1TZE - chains E and I; structure by X-ray diffraction, 2.10 A resolution.

== Chain E ==
Protein: Growth factor receptor-bound protein 2
From: Homo sapiens
Notes: fragment: sh2 domain residues 55 - 152
Reference sequence: P29354 (GRB2_HUMAN); residue numbers follow UniProt; this construct covers 55-152
Amino-acid sequence (98 residues; row label = number of the first residue in the row):
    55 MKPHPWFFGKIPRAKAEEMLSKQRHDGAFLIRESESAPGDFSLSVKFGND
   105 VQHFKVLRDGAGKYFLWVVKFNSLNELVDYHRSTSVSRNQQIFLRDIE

== Chain I ==
Protein: Phosphotyrosyl heptapeptide lys-pro-phe-ptyr-val-asn-val-NH2
Amino-acid sequence (8 residues; each row starts with the number of its first residue):
     1 KPFYVNVX
Modified positions: Tyr-4 (o-phosphotyrosine; PTR); NH2 (amino group) at position 8

== How chain E and chain I interact ==
Pairs across the interface - 21 pairs, chain E then chain I:
  Arg-67(E) with Pro-2(I); Phe-3(I), hydrogen bond (side chain-backbone); Tyr-4(I)
  Arg-86(E) with Tyr-4(I)
  Ser-88(E) with Tyr-4(I)
  Ser-90(E) with Pro-2(I); Tyr-4(I)
  Ser-96(E) with Tyr-4(I)
  Gln-106(E) with Val-5(I)
  His-107(E) with Tyr-4(I); Val-5(I), hydrogen bond (backbone-backbone)
  Phe-108(E) with Tyr-4(I); Val-5(I), hydrophobic; Asn-6(I)
  Lys-109(E) with Tyr-4(I); Asn-6(I), hydrogen bond (backbone-side chain); Val-7(I)
  Leu-111(E) with Asn-6(I)
  Leu-120(E) with Asn-6(I), hydrogen bond (backbone-side chain)
  Trp-121(E) with Val-5(I); Asn-6(I)
Also at the interface, not in a pair above, chain E (13 interface residues in all): Glu-89

== Summary ==
Chain E and chain I form an interface of 13 and 6 residues respectively, with 4 hydrogen bonds. Among the
polar pairs are Arg-67(E)/Phe-3(I), Lys-109(E)/Asn-6(I) and Leu-120(E)/Asn-6(I).
Here chain E is Growth factor receptor-bound protein 2 (Homo sapiens) and chain I is Phosphotyrosyl
heptapeptide lys-pro-phe-ptyr-val-asn-val-NH2. Entry 1TZE (Signal transduction adaptor growth factor, GRB2 SH2
domain complexed with phosphotyrosyl heptapeptide lys-pro-phe-ptyr-val-asn-val-NH2 (KFPPYVNC-NH2)) was
determined by X-ray diffraction.
